6YMW - chains B and T of the 5 polymer chains in the assembly; structure by electron microscopy, 3.71 A resolution.

[Chain B]
Name: Mitochondrial transcription factor 1
Organism: Saccharomyces cerevisiae (strain ATCC 204508 / S288c)
Notes: EC 2.1.1.-
Reference sequence: P14908 (MTF1_YEAST); residues 2-341 here = UniProt positions 2-341
Chain sequence (354 residues; numbered -12 to 341; the number before each row is that of its first residue; numbers below 1 keep their minus sign (Met-12 is residue -12)):
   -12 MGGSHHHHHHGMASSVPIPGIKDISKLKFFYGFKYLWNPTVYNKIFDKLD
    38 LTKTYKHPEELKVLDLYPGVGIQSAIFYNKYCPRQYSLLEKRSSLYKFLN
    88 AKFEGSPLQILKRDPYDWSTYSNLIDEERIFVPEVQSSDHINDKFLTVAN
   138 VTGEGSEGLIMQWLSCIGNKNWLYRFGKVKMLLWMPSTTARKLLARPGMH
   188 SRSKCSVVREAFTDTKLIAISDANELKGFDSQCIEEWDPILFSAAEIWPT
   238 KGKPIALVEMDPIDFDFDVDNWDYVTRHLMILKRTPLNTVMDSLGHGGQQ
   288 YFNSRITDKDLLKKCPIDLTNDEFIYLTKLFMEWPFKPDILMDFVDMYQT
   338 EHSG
Disordered / not traced: -12 to 1
Differences from the reference sequence: initiating methionine (-12); expression tag (-11 to 1)
UniProt features mapped onto this chain:
  - binding site (S-adenosyl-L-methionine): Leu23, Glu77, Asp101, Asn137
What the authors report for this chain:
  - binding site for Chains: N: Tyr335
  - conformationally variable residues (order/disorder transition): Thr337 to Gly341
  - binding site for pppGpG (2-nt RNA): Ser340
  - binding site for Chains: T (chain T): Glu338
  - mutagenesis - E144F, R178A/K179A: decreased catalytic activity

[Chain T]
Molecule: Chains: T
Sequence (33 nucleotides; numbered 9 to 41; the number before each row is that of its first residue):
     9 GCATTATCTACCGACAATATCAATACTTATTCG
Disordered / not traced: 9, 39-41

[Interface between chain B and chain T]
Residue-residue contacts - 8 pairs, chain B then chain T:
  His187(B) - DC29(T)  sugar contact
  Ile268(B) - DA27(T)  sugar contact
  Arg271(B) - DT28(T)  hydrogen bond to the phosphate
  Arg271(B) - DC29(T)  salt bridge to the phosphate
  Thr272(B) - DT28(T)  phosphate contact
  Glu338(B) - DA22(T)  hydrogen bond to the base
  His339(B) - DA22(T)  hydrogen bond to the base
  His339(B) - DC23(T)  base contact
Other interface residues (no listed pair), chain B (10 interface residues in all): Phe16, Leu269, Lys270, Ser340
Other interface residues (no listed pair), chain T (8 interface residues in all): DT12, DG21, DA30

[Summary]
10 residues of chain B and 8 residues of chain T are in contact, with 3 hydrogen bonds and 1 salt bridge.
Polar pairs include Glu338(B)-DA22(T), His339(B)-DA22(T) and Arg271(B)-DT28(T). From the paper: a binding site
for Chains: N at Tyr335(B); E144F and R178A/K179A of chain B reduce catalytic activity.
Here chain B is Mitochondrial transcription factor 1 (Saccharomyces cerevisiae (strain ATCC 204508 / S288c))
and chain T is Chains: T. Entry 6YMW (Cryo-EM structure of yeast mitochondrial RNA polymerase transcription
initiation complex) was determined by electron microscopy together with 6YMV from the same study.
